PDB entry 8W9I | X-ray diffraction, 2.45 A resolution | chains A and B

Chain A (and B):
Name: Proline--tRNA ligase
From: Pseudomonas aeruginosa
Notes: chain B of this document is another copy of the same molecule, construct and numbering; everything in this record applies to it too
Reference sequence: Q9I502 (SYP_PSEAE); numbering as in UniProt (aligned over 1-571)
Amino-acid sequence (579 residues; each row starts with the number of its first residue; numbers below 1 keep their minus sign (Met-7 is residue -7)):
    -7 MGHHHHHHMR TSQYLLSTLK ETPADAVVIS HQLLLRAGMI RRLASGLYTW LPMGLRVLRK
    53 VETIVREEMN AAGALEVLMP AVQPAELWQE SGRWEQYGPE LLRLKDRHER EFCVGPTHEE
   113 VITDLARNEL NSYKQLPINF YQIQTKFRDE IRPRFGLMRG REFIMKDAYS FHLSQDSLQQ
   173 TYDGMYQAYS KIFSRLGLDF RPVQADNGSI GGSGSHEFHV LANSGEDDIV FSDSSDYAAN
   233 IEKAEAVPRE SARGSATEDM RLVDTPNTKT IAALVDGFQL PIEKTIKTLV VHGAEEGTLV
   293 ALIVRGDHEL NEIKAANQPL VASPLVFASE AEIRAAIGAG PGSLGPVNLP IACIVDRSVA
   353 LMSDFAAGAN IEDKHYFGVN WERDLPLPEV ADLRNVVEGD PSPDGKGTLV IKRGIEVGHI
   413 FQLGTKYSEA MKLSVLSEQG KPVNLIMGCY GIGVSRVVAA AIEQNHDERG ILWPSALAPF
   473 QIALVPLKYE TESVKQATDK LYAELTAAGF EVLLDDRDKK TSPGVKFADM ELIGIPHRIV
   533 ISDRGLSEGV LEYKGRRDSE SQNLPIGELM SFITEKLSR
Not modelled in the structure: -7 to -2, 571 (chain B: -7 to -1, 9-14, 570-571)
Construct notes: initiating methionine (-7); expression tag (-6 to 0)
Metal / ion sites: Mg2+: Ala308, Gln310, Val313
Residues lining bound ligands: W2H ((2S)-N-[3-(4-azanylquinazolin-7-yl)phenyl]sulfonylpyrrolidine-2-carboxamide): Thr109, Glu111, Arg140, Glu142, Leu149, Met150, Arg151, Gly152, Phe155, Met157, Asp159, Ala160, Tyr161, Ile202, Glu408, His411, Phe413, Cys441, Tyr442, Gly443, Ile444, Gly445, Arg448

How chain A and chain B interact:
Residue-residue contacts (94):
  Ser4(A) - Gln127(B)
  Gln5(A) - Leu67(B)
  Gln5(A) - Gln127(B)  hydrogen bond (side chain-backbone)
  Gln5(A) - Pro129(B)  hydrogen bond (side chain-backbone)
  Gln5(A) - Ile130(B)
  Tyr6(A) - Leu67(B)  hydrophobic
  Leu8(A) - Glu121(B)
  Leu8(A) - Gln127(B)
  Leu8(A) - Phe132(B)  hydrophobic
  Ser9(A) - Asn120(B)
  Ser9(A) - Glu121(B)  hydrogen bond (backbone-backbone)
  Ser9(A) - Asn123(B)
  Arg33(A) - Asn120(B)
  Arg33(A) - Glu121(B)  salt bridge
  Leu35(A) - Pro72(B)  hydrophobic
  Leu35(A) - Val74(B)
  Leu35(A) - Pro76(B)
  Leu35(A) - Leu79(B)  hydrophobic
  Leu39(A) - Val74(B)
  Tyr40(A) - Pro72(B)
  Thr41(A) - Leu70(B)
  Thr41(A) - Met71(B)
  Thr41(A) - Pro72(B)
  Thr41(A) - Leu117(B)
  Trp42(A) - Val69(B)
  Trp42(A) - Leu70(B)  hydrogen bond (backbone-backbone)
  Leu43(A) - Leu117(B)  hydrophobic
  Leu43(A) - Glu121(B)
  Pro44(A) - Leu67(B)  hydrophobic
  Pro44(A) - Glu68(B)
  Pro44(A) - Val69(B)
  Leu47(A) - Glu68(B)
  Leu47(A) - Val69(B)
  Leu47(A) - Leu70(B)  hydrophobic
  Arg51(A) - Arg58(B)
  Arg51(A) - Glu68(B)  salt bridge
  Arg58(A) - Arg51(B)
  Leu67(A) - Gln5(B)
  Leu67(A) - Tyr6(B)  hydrophobic
  Glu68(A) - Pro44(B)
  Glu68(A) - Leu47(B)
  Glu68(A) - Arg51(B)  salt bridge
  Val69(A) - Trp42(B)
  Val69(A) - Pro44(B)
  Val69(A) - Leu47(B)
  Leu70(A) - Thr41(B)
  Leu70(A) - Trp42(B)  hydrogen bond (backbone-backbone)
  Leu70(A) - Leu47(B)  hydrophobic
  Met71(A) - Thr41(B)
  Pro72(A) - Leu35(B)  hydrophobic
  Pro72(A) - Tyr40(B)
  Pro72(A) - Thr41(B)
  Pro72(A) - Glu154(B)
  Ala73(A) - Glu154(B)  hydrogen bond (backbone-side chain)
  Val74(A) - Leu35(B)
  Val74(A) - Leu39(B)
  Val74(A) - Phe139(B)  hydrophobic
  Val74(A) - Glu154(B)  hydrogen bond (backbone-side chain)
  Pro76(A) - Leu35(B)
  Leu79(A) - Leu35(B)  hydrophobic
  Pro91(A) - Arg99(B)
  Glu92(A) - Arg99(B)
  Leu94(A) - Leu96(B)  hydrophobic
  Leu94(A) - Lys97(B)
  Leu94(A) - Asp98(B)
  Leu96(A) - Leu94(B)  hydrophobic
  Lys97(A) - Leu94(B)
  Asp98(A) - Leu94(B)
  Asp98(A) - Asp141(B)
  Asp98(A) - Arg153(B)  salt bridge
  Arg99(A) - Pro91(B)
  Arg99(A) - Asp141(B)  hydrogen bond (backbone-side chain)
  Arg99(A) - Ile143(B)
  His100(A) - Ile143(B)  hydrogen bond (side chain-backbone)
  Phe104(A) - Arg153(B)
  Leu117(A) - Thr41(B)
  Leu117(A) - Leu43(B)  hydrophobic
  Glu121(A) - Leu8(B)
  Glu121(A) - Arg33(B)  salt bridge
  Lys126(A) - Asp510(B)
  Ile130(A) - Gln5(B)
  Phe139(A) - Val74(B)  hydrophobic
  Asp141(A) - Asp98(B)
  Asp141(A) - Arg99(B)  hydrogen bond (side chain-backbone)
  Ile143(A) - Arg99(B)
  Ile143(A) - His100(B)  hydrogen bond (backbone-side chain)
  Arg153(A) - Asp98(B)  salt bridge
  Arg153(A) - Phe104(B)
  Glu154(A) - Pro72(B)
  Glu154(A) - Ala73(B)  hydrogen bond (side chain-backbone)
  Glu154(A) - Val74(B)  hydrogen bond (side chain-backbone)
  Ile156(A) - Leu70(B)  hydrophobic
  Asp510(A) - Lys126(B)  salt bridge
  Lys512(A) - Lys126(B)
Interface residues without a listed pair, chain A (58 interface residues in all): Thr10, Lys12, Ala36, Leu50, Gln75, Arg95, Val113, Asp116, Gln127, Phe132, Glu142
Interface residues without a listed pair, chain B (58 interface residues in all): Ser4, Ala36, Leu50, Gly65, Gln75, Glu92, Arg95, Val113, Asp116, Glu142, Ile156

Overview:
Chain A and chain B each contribute 58 residues to their interface, with 13 hydrogen bonds and 7 salt bridges.
Polar contacts include Arg33(A)-Glu121(B), Arg51(A)-Glu68(B) and Asp98(A)-Arg153(B). Bound to chain A:
compound W2H. Ala308(A), Gln310(A) and Val313(A) form the Mg2+ site.
Chain A and chain B are both Proline--tRNA ligase (Pseudomonas aeruginosa); the structure, Crystal structure
of bacterial prolyl-tRNA synthetase in complex with inhibitor PAA-5, was determined by X-ray diffraction
together with 8YTK, 8W8J and 8W8L from the same study.
